PDB entry 8YN9 | electron microscopy, 2.30 A resolution | chains A and B of the 5 polymer chains in the assembly

# Chain A
Protein: Guanine nucleotide-binding protein G(i) subunit alpha-1
From: Homo sapiens
UniProt: P63096 (GNAI1_HUMAN); residues 1-354 here = UniProt positions 1-354
Sequence (354 residues; row label = number of the first residue in the row):
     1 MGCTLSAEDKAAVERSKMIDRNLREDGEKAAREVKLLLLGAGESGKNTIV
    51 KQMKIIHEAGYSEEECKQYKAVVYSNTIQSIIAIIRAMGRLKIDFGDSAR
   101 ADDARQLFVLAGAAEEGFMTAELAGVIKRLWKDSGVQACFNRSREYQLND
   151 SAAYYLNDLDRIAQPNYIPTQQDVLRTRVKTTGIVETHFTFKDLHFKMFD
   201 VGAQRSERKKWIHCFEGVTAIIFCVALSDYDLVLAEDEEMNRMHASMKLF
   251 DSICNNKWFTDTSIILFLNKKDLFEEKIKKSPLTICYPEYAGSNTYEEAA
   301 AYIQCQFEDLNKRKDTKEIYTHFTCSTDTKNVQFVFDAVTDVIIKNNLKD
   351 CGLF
Unresolved in the structure: 1-3, 55-181
Sequence notes: engineered mutation Asn47 (Ser in P63096), Ala203 (Gly in P63096), Ala245 (Glu in P63096), Ser326 (Ala in P63096)
UniProt features mapped onto this chain:
  - region: Lys35 to Lys46, Thr48 (G1 motif), Asp173 to Thr181 (G2 motif), Phe196 to Gly202, Gln204, Arg205 (G3 motif), Ile265 to Asp272 (G4 motif), Thr324, Cys325, Thr327 to Thr329 (G5 motif)
  - binding site (GTP): Glu43 to Lys46, Thr48, Ser151, Leu175 to Thr181, Asp200 to Gly202, Gln204, Asn269 to Asp272
  - binding site (Mg(2+)): Thr181
  - modified residue: Arg178 (ADP-ribosylarginine), Gln204 (Deamidated glutamine), Cys351 (ADP-ribosylcysteine)
  - lipidation: Gly2 (N-myristoyl glycine), Cys3 (S-palmitoyl cysteine)

# Chain B
Protein: Guanine nucleotide-binding protein G(I)/G(S)/G(T) subunit beta-1
From: Homo sapiens
UniProt: P62873 (GBB1_HUMAN); numbering as in UniProt (aligned over 2-340)
Sequence (376 residues; row label = number of the first residue in the row; numbers below 1 keep their minus sign (Met-9 is residue -9)):
    -9 MHHHHHHGSSGSELDQLRQEAEQLKNQIRDARKACADATLSQITNNIDPV
    41 GRIQMRTRRTLRGHLAKIYAMHWGTDSRLLVSASQDGKLIIWDSYTTNKV
    91 HAIPLRSSWVMTCAYAPSGNYVACGGLDNICSIYNLKTREGNVRVSRELA
   141 GHTGYLSCCRFLDDNQIVTSSGDTTCALWDIETGQQTTTFTGHTGDVMSL
   191 SLAPDTRLFVSGACDASAKLWDVREGMCRQTFTGHESDINAICFFPNGNA
   241 FATGSDDATCRLFDLRADQELMTYSHDNIICGITSVSFSKSGRLLLAGYD
   291 DFNCNVWDALKADRAGVLAGHDNRVSCLGVTDDGMAVATGSWDSFLKIWN
   341 GSSGGGGSGGGGSSGVSGWRLFKKIS
Unresolved in the structure: -9 to 1, 344-366
Sequence notes: initiating methionine (-9); expression tag (-8 to 1, 341-366)
UniProt features mapped onto this chain:
  - modified residue: Ser2 (N-acetylserine), His266 (Phosphohistidine)

# Interface between chain A and chain B
Residue-residue contacts - 53 pairs, chain A then chain B:
  Ala12(A) with Asn88(B)
  Val13(A) with Asn88(B)
  Arg15(A) with Val90(B), hydrogen bond (side chain-backbone); His91(B), hydrogen bond
  Ser16(A) with Asn88(B); Lys89(B), hydrogen bond (side chain-backbone)
  Ile19(A) with Lys89(B); Ala92(B), hydrophobic
  Asp20(A) with Lys89(B), salt bridge
  Leu23(A) with Gly53(B); Leu55(B); Lys78(B); Ile80(B), hydrophobic; Lys89(B)
  Asp26(A) with Lys78(B), salt bridge
  Gly27(A) with Leu55(B)
  Thr182(A) with Asn119(B), hydrogen bond (backbone-side chain); His142(B)
  Gly183(A) with Leu117(B); Asn119(B)
  Ile184(A) with Trp99(B); Leu117(B), hydrogen bond (backbone-backbone)
  Glu186(A) with Trp99(B), hydrogen bond
  Phe199(A) with Trp99(B), hydrophobic
  Gln204(A) with Leu117(B)
  Ser206(A) with Tyr145(B); Gly162(B); Asp186(B)
  Glu207(A) with Asp186(B), hydrogen bond (backbone-side chain)
  Lys209(A) with Asp228(B), salt bridge; Asp246(B), salt bridge
  Lys210(A) with Met101(B); Tyr145(B); Met188(B); Cys204(B); Asp228(B), salt bridge; Asn230(B), hydrogen bond; Asp246(B), salt bridge
  Trp211(A) with Met101(B), hydrophobic; Leu117(B), hydrophobic; Tyr145(B)
  His213(A) with Lys57(B), hydrogen bond (backbone-side chain); Tyr59(B), hydrogen bond; Trp332(B)
  Cys214(A) with Tyr59(B), hydrogen bond; Gln75(B); Trp99(B); Met101(B), hydrophobic
  Phe215(A) with Trp99(B), hydrophobic; Leu117(B), hydrophobic
  Glu216(A) with Lys57(B), salt bridge
  Trp258(A) with Arg314(B); Trp332(B), hydrophobic
Other interface residues (no listed pair), chain A (26 interface residues in all): Lys257
Other interface residues (no listed pair), chain B (29 interface residues in all): Ser97, Asp118

# Overview
Chain A and chain B form an interface of 26 and 29 residues respectively; the contacts include 11 hydrogen
bonds and 7 salt bridges. Among the polar pairs are Asp20(A)-Lys89(B), Asp26(A)-Lys78(B) and
Lys209(A)-Asp228(B). From UniProt: 21 GTP-binding residues and Mg2+-binding residue Thr181(A) on chain A.
Here chain A is Guanine nucleotide-binding protein G(i) subunit alpha-1 and chain B is Guanine
nucleotide-binding protein G(I)/G(S)/G(T) subunit beta-1, both from Homo sapiens. Entry 8YN9 (Cryo-EM
structure of histamine H4 receptor in complex with histamine and Gi) was determined by electron microscopy
(same publication as 8YN2, 8YN3, 8YN4, 8YN5, 8YN6, 8YN7, 8YN8 and 8YNA).
